Entry 6VZM (X-ray diffraction, 2.40 A resolution); this record covers chain A.

== Chain A ==
Molecule: Peroxisome proliferator-activated receptor gamma
Source organism: Homo sapiens
Reference sequence: P37231 (PPARG_HUMAN); residues 203-477 here correspond to UniProt positions 231-505 (UniProt number = residue number + 28)
Amino-acid sequence (275 residues; each row starts with the number of its first residue):
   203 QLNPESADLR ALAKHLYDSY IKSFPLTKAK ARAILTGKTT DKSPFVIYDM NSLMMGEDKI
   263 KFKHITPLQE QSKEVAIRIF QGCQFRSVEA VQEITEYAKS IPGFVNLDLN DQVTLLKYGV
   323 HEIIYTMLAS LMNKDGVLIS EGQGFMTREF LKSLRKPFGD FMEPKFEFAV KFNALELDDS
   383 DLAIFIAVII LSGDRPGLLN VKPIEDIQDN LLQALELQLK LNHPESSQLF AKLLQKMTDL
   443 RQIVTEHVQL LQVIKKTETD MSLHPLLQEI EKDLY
Disordered / not traced: 203-206, 239-242, 264-274, 475-477
Differences from the reference sequence: engineered mutation Glu473 (Tyr501 in P37231)
UniProt features mapped onto this chain:
  - motif: Pro467 to Ile472, Lys474, Asp475 (9aaTAD)
  - binding site (rosiglitazone): Gln286 to Ser289, His323, His449
  - cross-link: Lys224 (Glycyl lysine isopeptide (Lys-Gly) (interchain with G-Cter in ubiquitin))
Ligand contacts: Darglitazone (GEV; (5Z)-5-({4-[3-(5-methyl-2-phenyl-1,3-oxazol-4-yl)propanoyl]phenyl}methylidene)-1,3-thiazolidine-2,4-dione): Ile249, Leu255, Glu259, Arg280, Ile281, Gly284, Cys285, Arg288, Ser289, Ala292, Ile326, Met329, Leu330, Leu333, Ile341, Met348, Met364
From the paper describing this entry:
  - mutagenesis - Y473E: decreased binding to Darglitazone

== Overview ==
Chain A binds Darglitazone. Curated annotation (UniProt) lists 6 rosiglitazone-binding residues. From the
paper: Y473E reduces binding to Darglitazone.
Chain A is Peroxisome proliferator-activated receptor gamma (Homo sapiens); the structure, Crystal structure
of human PPARgamma ligand binding domain Y473E mutant in complex with Darglitazone, was determined by X-ray
diffraction (same publication as 6VZL, 6VZN, 6VZO and 7JQG).
